PDB entry 4QRP | X-ray diffraction, 2.90 A resolution | chains A and B of the 5 polymer chains in the assembly

# Chain A
Protein: HLA class I histocompatibility antigen, B-8 alpha chain
Organism: Homo sapiens
UniProt: P30460 (1B08_HUMAN); residues 1-276 here correspond to UniProt positions 25-300 (UniProt number = residue number + 24)
Chain sequence (276 residues; each row starts with the number of its first residue):
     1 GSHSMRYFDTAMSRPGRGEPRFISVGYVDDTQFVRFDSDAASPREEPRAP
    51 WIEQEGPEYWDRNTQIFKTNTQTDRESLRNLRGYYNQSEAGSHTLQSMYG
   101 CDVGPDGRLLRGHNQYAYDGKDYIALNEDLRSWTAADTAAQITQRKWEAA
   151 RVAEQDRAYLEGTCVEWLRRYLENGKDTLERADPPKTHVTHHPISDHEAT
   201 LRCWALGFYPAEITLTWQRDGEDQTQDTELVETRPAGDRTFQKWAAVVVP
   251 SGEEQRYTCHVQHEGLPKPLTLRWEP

# Chain B
Protein: Beta-2-microglobulin
Organism: Homo sapiens
UniProt: P61769 (B2MG_HUMAN); residues 1-99 here correspond to UniProt positions 21-119 (UniProt number = residue number + 20)
Chain sequence (100 residues; numbered 0 to 99; the number before each row is that of its first residue; numbering starts at 0):
     0 MIQRTPKIQVYSRHPAENGKSNFLNCYVSGFHPSDIEVDLLKNGERIEKV
    50 EHSDLSFSKDWSFYLLYYTEFTPTEKDEYACRVNHVTLSQPKIVKWDRDM
Unresolved in the structure: 0
Construct notes: expression tag (0)
Curated features (UniProtKB/Swiss-Prot):
  - modified residue: Gln2 (Pyrrolidone carboxylic acid)
  - glycosylation: Ile1 (N-linked (Glc) (glycation) isoleucine), Lys19 (N-linked (Glc) (glycation) lysine), Lys41 (N-linked (Glc) (glycation) lysine), Lys48 (N-linked (Glc) (glycation) lysine), Lys58 (N-linked (Glc) (glycation) lysine), Lys91 (N-linked (Glc) (glycation) lysine), Lys94 (N-linked (Glc) (glycation) lysine)

# Chain A / chain B interface
Pairs across the interface (56; chain A residue first):
  Phe8(A) - Ser55(B)
  Phe8(A) - Phe56(B)
  Asp9(A) - Phe56(B)
  Thr10(A) - Phe56(B)
  Thr10(A) - Phe62(B)
  Met12(A) - Ser33(B)  hydrogen bond
  Met12(A) - Asp34(B)
  Arg14(A) - Asp34(B)  salt bridge
  Ile23(A) - Leu54(B)  hydrophobic
  Val25(A) - Leu54(B)
  Tyr27(A) - Ser55(B)
  Tyr27(A) - Tyr63(B)  hydrogen bond
  Arg35(A) - Asp53(B)  salt bridge
  Arg35(A) - Leu54(B)
  Gln96(A) - His31(B)
  Gln96(A) - Phe56(B)
  Gln96(A) - Trp60(B)  hydrogen bond (side chain-backbone)
  Gln96(A) - Phe62(B)
  Ser97(A) - Phe56(B)
  Met98(A) - Phe56(B)  hydrophobic
  Met98(A) - Ser57(B)
  Met98(A) - Lys58(B)
  Met98(A) - Trp60(B)  hydrophobic
  Gln115(A) - Lys58(B)  hydrogen bond
  Gln115(A) - Trp60(B)
  Tyr116(A) - Trp60(B)
  Ala117(A) - Trp60(B)  hydrophobic
  Asp119(A) - Ile1(B)
  Asp119(A) - His31(B)
  Gly120(A) - His31(B)  hydrogen bond (backbone-side chain)
  Gly120(A) - Trp60(B)
  Asp122(A) - Trp60(B)  hydrogen bond
  His192(A) - Asp98(B)  salt bridge
  Arg202(A) - Asp98(B)  hydrogen bond (side chain-backbone)
  Arg202(A) - Met99(B)  hydrogen bond (side chain-backbone)
  Trp204(A) - Asp98(B)
  Leu206(A) - Pro14(B)
  Val231(A) - Gln8(B)
  Glu232(A) - Lys6(B)
  Glu232(A) - Gln8(B)
  Glu232(A) - Ser28(B)  hydrogen bond
  Arg234(A) - Gln8(B)
  Arg234(A) - Tyr10(B)
  Arg234(A) - Met99(B)  hydrogen bond
  Pro235(A) - Tyr10(B)  hydrogen bond (backbone-side chain)
  Pro235(A) - Asn24(B)
  Pro235(A) - Tyr26(B)
  Ala236(A) - Arg12(B)
  Ala236(A) - Asn24(B)
  Gly237(A) - Arg12(B)  hydrogen bond (backbone-side chain)
  Gly237(A) - Asn24(B)
  Asp238(A) - Arg12(B)  salt bridge
  Gln242(A) - Tyr10(B)
  Gln242(A) - Ser11(B)  hydrogen bond (side chain-backbone)
  Gln242(A) - Arg12(B)  hydrogen bond (side chain-backbone)
  Trp244(A) - Met99(B)
Other interface residues (no listed pair), chain A (33 interface residues in all): Thr94, Thr233
Other interface residues (no listed pair), chain B (25 interface residues in all): Leu65

# Overview
Chain A and chain B form an interface of 33 and 25 residues respectively; the contacts include 14 hydrogen
bonds and 4 salt bridges. Polar contacts include Arg14(A)-Asp34(B), Arg35(A)-Asp53(B) and His192(A)-Asp98(B).
Here chain A is HLA class I histocompatibility antigen, B-8 alpha chain and chain B is Beta-2-microglobulin,
both from Homo sapiens. Entry 4QRP (Crystal Structure of HLA B*0801 in complex with HSKKKCDEL and DD31 TCR)
was determined by X-ray diffraction, deposited together with 4QRQ.
